PDB entry 7F1U | X-ray diffraction, 2.40 A resolution | chains B and D of the 4 polymer chains in the assembly

# Chain B
Protein: L-methionine gamma-lyase
From: Pseudomonas putida
Notes: EC 4.4.1.11, 4.4.1.2
Reference sequence: P13254 (MEGL_PSEPU); numbering as in UniProt (aligned over 1-398)
Sequence (398 residues; row label = number of the first residue in the row):
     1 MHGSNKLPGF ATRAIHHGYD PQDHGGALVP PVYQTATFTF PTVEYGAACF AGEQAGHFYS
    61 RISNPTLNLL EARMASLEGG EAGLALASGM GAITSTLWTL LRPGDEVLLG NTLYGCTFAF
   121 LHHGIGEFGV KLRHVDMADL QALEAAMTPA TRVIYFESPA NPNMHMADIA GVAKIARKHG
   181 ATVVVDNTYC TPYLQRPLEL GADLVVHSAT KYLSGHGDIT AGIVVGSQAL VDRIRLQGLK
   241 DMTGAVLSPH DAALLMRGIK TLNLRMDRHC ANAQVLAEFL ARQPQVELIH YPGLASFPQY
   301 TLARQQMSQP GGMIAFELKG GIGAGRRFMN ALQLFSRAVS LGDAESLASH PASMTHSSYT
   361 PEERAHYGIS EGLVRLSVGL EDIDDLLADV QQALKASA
Not modelled in the structure: 1-6
Sequence notes: engineered mutation Ser349 (Gln in P13254)
Modified residues: Lys211 ((2S)-2-amino-6-[[3-hydroxy-2-methyl-5-(phosphonooxymethyl)pyridin-4-yl]methylideneamino]hexanoic acid; LLP)
Swiss-Prot annotation at these positions:
  - binding site (pyridoxal 5'-phosphate): Tyr59 to Arg61, Gly89, Met90, Ser208 to Thr210
  - binding site (substrate): Tyr114, Arg375
  - modified residue: Lys211 (N6-(pyridoxal phosphate)lysine)
  - mutagenesis: Arg61 (R61A/E/F: Loss of elimination activity against L-methionine), Cys116 (C116H: Drastic decrease of the catalytic efficiency of the elimination reaction with L-methionine, by 6700-fold, and increases that with L-cysteine by 7-fold, mainly due to changes in kcat ...), Lys240 (K240D/E: Marked decrease in elimination activity against both L-methionine and DL-homocysteine ...), Asp241 (D241H/R: 5 to 14-fold reduction in alpha,gamma-elimination activity against L-methionine, while no change in affinity for L-methionine)

# Chain D
Protein: L-methionine gamma-lyase
From: Pseudomonas putida
Notes: EC 4.4.1.11, 4.4.1.2
Reference sequence: P13254 (MEGL_PSEPU); numbering as in UniProt (aligned over 1-398)
Sequence (398 residues; numbered 1 to 398; the number before each row is that of its first residue):
     1 MHGSNKLPGF ATRAIHHGYD PQDHGGALVP PVYQTATFTF PTVEYGAACF AGEQAGHFYS
    61 RISNPTLNLL EARMASLEGG EAGLALASGM GAITSTLWTL LRPGDEVLLG NTLYGCTFAF
   121 LHHGIGEFGV KLRHVDMADL QALEAAMTPA TRVIYFESPA NPNMHMADIA GVAKIARKHG
   181 ATVVVDNTYC TPYLQRPLEL GADLVVHSAT KYLSGHGDIT AGIVVGSQAL VDRIRLQGLK
   241 DMTGAVLSPH DAALLMRGIK TLNLRMDRHC ANAQVLAEFL ARQPQVELIH YPGLASFPQY
   301 TLARQQMSQP GGMIAFELKG GIGAGRRFMN ALQLFSRAVS LGDAESLASH PASMTHSSYT
   361 PEERAHYGIS EGLVRLSVGL EDIDDLLADV QQALKASA
Not modelled in the structure: 1-6
Sequence notes: engineered mutation Ser349 (Gln in P13254)
Swiss-Prot annotation at these positions:
  - binding site (pyridoxal 5'-phosphate): Tyr59 to Arg61, Gly89, Met90, Ser208 to Thr210
  - binding site (substrate): Tyr114, Arg375
  - modified residue: Lys211 (N6-(pyridoxal phosphate)lysine)
  - mutagenesis: Arg61 (R61A/E/F: Loss of elimination activity against L-methionine), Cys116 (C116H: Drastic decrease of the catalytic efficiency of the elimination reaction with L-methionine, by 6700-fold, and increases that with L-cysteine by 7-fold, mainly due to changes in kcat ...), Lys240 (K240D/E: Marked decrease in elimination activity against both L-methionine and DL-homocysteine ...), Asp241 (D241H/R: 5 to 14-fold reduction in alpha,gamma-elimination activity against L-methionine, while no change in affinity for L-methionine)

# Interface between chain B and chain D
Residue-residue contacts (33; chain B residue first):
  Pro21(B) - Thr39(D)
  Gln22(B) - Pro41(D)
  His24(B) - Tyr33(D)
  Gly25(B) - Phe38(D)
  Gly26(B) - Phe38(D)
  Gly26(B) - Thr39(D)  hydrogen bond (backbone-backbone)
  Ala27(B) - Tyr33(D)  hydrophobic
  Ala27(B) - Phe38(D)  hydrophobic
  Leu28(B) - Thr35(D)  hydrogen bond (backbone-side chain)
  Leu28(B) - Thr37(D)  hydrogen bond (backbone-backbone)
  Leu28(B) - Thr39(D)
  Val29(B) - Gln34(D)
  Val29(B) - Thr35(D)  hydrogen bond (backbone-side chain)
  Pro31(B) - Val32(D)
  Pro31(B) - Tyr33(D)  hydrophobic
  Val32(B) - Pro31(D)
  Val32(B) - Val32(D)  hydrogen bond (backbone-backbone)
  Tyr33(B) - His24(D)
  Tyr33(B) - Ala27(D)  hydrophobic
  Tyr33(B) - Pro31(D)  hydrophobic
  Gln34(B) - Val29(D)
  Thr35(B) - Leu28(D)
  Thr35(B) - Val29(D)  hydrogen bond (side chain-backbone)
  Thr37(B) - Leu28(D)  hydrogen bond (backbone-backbone)
  Phe38(B) - Gly25(D)
  Phe38(B) - Gly26(D)
  Phe38(B) - Ala27(D)
  Thr39(B) - Pro21(D)
  Thr39(B) - Gln22(D)  hydrogen bond
  Thr39(B) - Gly26(D)  hydrogen bond (backbone-backbone)
  Thr39(B) - Leu28(D)
  Phe40(B) - Gln22(D)
  Pro41(B) - Gln22(D)

# Summary
18 residues of chain B face 17 of chain D across their interface; the contacts include 9 hydrogen bonds. Polar
pairs include Leu28(B)-Thr35(D), Val29(B)-Thr35(D) and Thr35(B)-Val29(D).
Chain B is L-methionine gamma-lyase and chain D is L-methionine gamma-lyase, both from Pseudomonas putida; the
structure, Crystal structure of Pseudomonas putida methionine gamma-lyase Q349S mutant with L-methionine
intermediates, was determined by X-ray diffraction (same publication as 7F1P and 7F1V).
